6HUU - chains F and G of the 28 polymer chains in the assembly; structure by X-ray diffraction, 2.80 A resolution.

Chain F:
Protein: Probable proteasome subunit alpha type-7
Source organism: Saccharomyces cerevisiae (strain ATCC 204508 / S288c)
Notes: EC 3.4.25.1
UniProtKB: P21242 (PSA7_YEAST); residues -3 to 284 here correspond to UniProt positions 1-288 (UniProt number = residue number + 4)
Chain sequence (288 residues; numbered -3 to 284; the number before each row is that of its first residue; numbers below 1 keep their minus sign (Met-3 is residue -3)):
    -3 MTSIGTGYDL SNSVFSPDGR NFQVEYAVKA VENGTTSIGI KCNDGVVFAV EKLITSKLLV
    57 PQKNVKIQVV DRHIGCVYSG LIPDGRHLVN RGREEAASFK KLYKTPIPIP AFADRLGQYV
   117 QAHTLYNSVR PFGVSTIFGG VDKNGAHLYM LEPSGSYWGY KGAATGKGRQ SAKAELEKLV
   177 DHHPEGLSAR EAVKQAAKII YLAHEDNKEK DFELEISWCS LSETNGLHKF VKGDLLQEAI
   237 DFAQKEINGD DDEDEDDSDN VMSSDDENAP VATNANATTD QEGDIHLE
Disordered / not traced: -3 to 1, 245-284
Curated features (UniProtKB/Swiss-Prot):
  - modified residue: Thr-2 (N-acetylthreonine)

Chain G:
Protein: Proteasome subunit alpha type-1
Source organism: Saccharomyces cerevisiae (strain ATCC 204508 / S288c)
Notes: EC 3.4.25.1
UniProtKB: P21243 (PSA1_YEAST); residues -8 to 243 here correspond to UniProt positions 1-252 (UniProt number = residue number + 9)
Chain sequence (252 residues; numbered -8 to 243; the number before each row is that of its first residue; numbers below 1 keep their minus sign (Met-8 is residue -8)):
    -8 MSGAAAASAA GYDRHITIFS PEGRLYQVEY AFKATNQTNI NSLAVRGKDC TVVISQKKVP
    52 DKLLDPTTVS YIFCISRTIG MVVNGPIPDA RNAALRAKAE AAEFRYKYGY DMPCDVLAKR
   112 MANLSQIYTQ RAYMRPLGVI LTFVSVDEEL GPSIYKTDPA GYYVGYKATA TGPKQQEITT
   172 NLENHFKKSK IDHINEESWE KVVEFAITHM IDALGTEFSK NDLEVGVATK DKFFTLSAEN
   232 IEERLVAIAE QD
Disordered / not traced: -8 to 1, 243
Bound ions: Mg2+: Thr8, Tyr119, Arg122, Met125

Interface between chain F and chain G:
Pairs across the interface - 64 pairs, chain F then chain G:
  Thr2(F) with His6(G)
  Gly3(F) with His6(G)
  Tyr4(F) with Arg5(G); His6(G); Tyr21(G)
  Ser9(F) with Arg126(G)
  Val10(F) with His6(G); Gln18(G)
  Phe11(F) with Gln18(G), hydrogen bond (backbone-side chain); Tyr21(G); Ala22(G), hydrophobic; Ala25(G), hydrophobic; Arg126(G); Pro127(G)
  Ser12(F) with Tyr21(G)
  Pro13(F) with Tyr21(G), hydrophobic; Lys24(G), hydrogen bond (backbone-side chain)
  Asp14(F) with Lys24(G)
  Gly15(F) with Tyr21(G); Ala25(G)
  Lys37(F) with Asp56(G), salt bridge
  Asp110(F) with Arg82(G)
  Gln114(F) with Arg82(G), hydrogen bond (side chain-backbone); Asn83(G); Leu86(G)
  Gln117(F) with Pro79(G); Asp80(G); Asn83(G), hydrogen bond; Arg126(G); Leu128(G)
  Thr120(F) with Arg126(G), hydrogen bond (backbone-side chain)
  Leu121(F) with Asn83(G); Tyr124(G); Arg126(G); Leu128(G), hydrophobic
  Tyr122(F) with Tyr124(G); Met125(G), hydrophobic
  Ser150(F) with Pro79(G)
  Gly151(F) with Pro79(G)
  Ser152(F) with Ile78(G); Pro79(G)
  Tyr153(F) with Arg82(G), hydrogen bond (backbone-side chain)
  Trp154(F) with Leu55(G), hydrophobic; Thr59(G); Val60(G), hydrophobic; Ser61(G); Tyr62(G); Ile78(G), hydrophobic; Arg82(G)
  Gly155(F) with Leu55(G); Asp56(G), hydrogen bond (backbone-backbone); Thr59(G), hydrogen bond (backbone-side chain)
  Tyr156(F) with Leu54(G); Leu55(G); Asp56(G)
  Lys157(F) with Lys53(G); Leu54(G), hydrogen bond (backbone-backbone); Leu55(G)
  Gly158(F) with Leu54(G)
  Leu172(F) with Leu54(G), hydrophobic
  Glu173(F) with Lys53(G); Leu54(G)
  Val176(F) with Leu54(G), hydrophobic
  Asp177(F) with Lys53(G), salt bridge
Other interface residues (no listed pair), chain F (32 interface residues in all): Tyr145, Lys169
Other interface residues (no listed pair), chain G (29 interface residues in all): Asp52, Pro57, Gly129

Overview:
The interface between chain F and chain G involves 32 residues on one side and 29 on the other; the contacts
include 9 hydrogen bonds and 2 salt bridges. Polar pairs include Lys37(F)-Asp56(G), Asp177(F)-Lys53(G) and
Phe11(F)-Gln18(G).
Here chain F is Probable proteasome subunit alpha type-7 and chain G is Proteasome subunit alpha type-1, both
from Saccharomyces cerevisiae (strain ATCC 204508 / S288c). Entry 6HUU (Yeast 20S proteasome with human beta2c
(S171G) in complex with 29) was determined by X-ray diffraction together with 6HTB, 6HTC, 6HTD, 6HTP, 6HTR,
6HUB and 30 further entries from the same study.
